6VF0 - chains A and T of the 4 polymer chains in the assembly; structure by X-ray diffraction, 1.58 A resolution.

Chain A:
Name: DNA-directed DNA/RNA polymerase mu
From: Homo sapiens
Notes: EC 2.7.7.7
Reference sequence: Q9NP87 (DPOLM_HUMAN); residue numbers follow UniProt; this construct covers 132-397, 410-494
Amino-acid sequence (356 residues; each row starts with the number of its first residue; note: 12 numbers in that range are skipped by the numbering (no residue carries them; nothing is unmodelled there)):
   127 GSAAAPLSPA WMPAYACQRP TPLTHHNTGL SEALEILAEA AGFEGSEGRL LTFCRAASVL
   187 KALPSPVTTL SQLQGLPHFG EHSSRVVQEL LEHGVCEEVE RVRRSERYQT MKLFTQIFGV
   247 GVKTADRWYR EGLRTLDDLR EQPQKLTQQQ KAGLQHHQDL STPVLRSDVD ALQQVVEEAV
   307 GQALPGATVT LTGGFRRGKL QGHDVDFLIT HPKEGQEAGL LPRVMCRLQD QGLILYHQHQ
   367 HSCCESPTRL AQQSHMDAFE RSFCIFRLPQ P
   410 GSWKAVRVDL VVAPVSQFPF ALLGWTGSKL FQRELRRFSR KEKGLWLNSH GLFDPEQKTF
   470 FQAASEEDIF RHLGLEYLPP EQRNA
Unresolved in the structure: 127-136, 365-384
Sequence notes: expression tag (127-131); conflict Gly-410 (Pro in Q9NP87)
Covalent attachments: 2,3-dihydroxy-1,4-dithiobutane (DTT) linked to Cys-180
Bound ions: Na+ site 1: Thr-241, Ile-243, Val-246 (shared with 1 residue of chain P); Na+ site 2 near Gln-281 (its only coordinating residue here); Mg2+ site 1: Asp-330, Asp-332, Asp-418 (together with 8-oxo-guanosine-5'-triphosphate) (shared with 2 residues of chain P); Mg2+ site 2: Asp-330, Asp-332 (together with 8-oxo-guanosine-5'-triphosphate, pyrophosphate) (shared with 1 residue of chain P)
Ligand contacts: 8-oxo-guanosine-5'-triphosphate / pyrophosphate: Gly-319, Gly-320, Arg-323, Lys-325, Gly-328, His-329, Asp-330, Asp-332, Asp-418, Gly-433, Trp-434, Thr-435, Gly-436, Ser-437, Lys-438, Gln-441, Arg-445
Swiss-Prot annotation at these positions:
  - region: Arg-323 to Asp-332 (Involved in ssDNA binding)
  - binding site (Mg(2+)): Asp-330, Asp-332, Asp-418
  - site: Gly-433 (Responsible for the low discrimination between dNTP and rNTP)

Chain T:
Molecule: 9-nt DNA strand
Sequence (9 nucleotides; row label = number of the first residue in the row):
     1 CGGCATACG

Interface between chain A and chain T:
Pairs across the interface - 23 pairs, chain A then chain T:
  Gly-174(A) / DC4(T)  base contact
  Leu-177(A) / DC4(T)  phosphate contact
  Leu-177(A) / DA5(T)  phosphate contact
  Phe-385(A) / DG9(T)  phosphate contact
  Glu-386(A) / DC8(T)  sugar contact
  Glu-386(A) / DG9(T)  hydrogen bond to the phosphate
  Arg-387(A) / DA7(T)  hydrogen bond to the base
  Arg-387(A) / DC8(T)  hydrogen bond to the sugar
  Arg-387(A) / DG9(T)  hydrogen bond to the phosphate
  Phe-389(A) / DG9(T)  sugar contact
  Lys-438(A) / DA5(T)  base contact
  Arg-442(A) / DA5(T)  salt bridge to the phosphate
  Arg-445(A) / DA5(T)  hydrogen bond to the base
  Arg-445(A) / DT6(T)  hydrogen bond to the base
  Arg-446(A) / DA5(T)  sugar contact
  Arg-449(A) / DT6(T)  salt bridge to the phosphate
  Lys-450(A) / DG3(T)  hydrogen bond to the phosphate
  Lys-450(A) / DC4(T)  salt bridge to the phosphate
  Leu-456(A) / DT6(T)  sugar contact
  Asn-457(A) / DT6(T)  phosphate contact
  Asn-457(A) / DA7(T)  hydrogen bond to the phosphate
  His-459(A) / DA7(T)  hydrogen bond to the phosphate
  His-459(A) / DC8(T)  salt bridge to the phosphate
Other interface residues (no listed pair), chain A (17 interface residues in all): Arg-181, Gln-364

Summary:
The interface between chain A and chain T involves 17 residues on one side and 7 on the other; the contacts
include 9 hydrogen bonds and 4 salt bridges. Among the polar pairs are Arg-387(A)/DA7(T), Arg-445(A)/DA5(T)
and Arg-445(A)/DT6(T). Chain A binds 8-oxo-guanosine-5'-triphosphate / pyrophosphate.
Here chain A is DNA-directed DNA/RNA polymerase mu (Homo sapiens) and chain T is a 9-nt DNA strand. Entry 6VF0
(DNA Polymerase Mu, 8-oxorGTP:At Reaction State Ternary Complex, 50 mM Mg2+ (30 min)) was determined by X-ray
diffraction together with 6VEZ, 6VF1, 6VF2, 6VF3, 6VF4, 6VF5 and 7 further entries from the same study.
